6LW4 - chains A and B; structure by X-ray diffraction, 2.70 A resolution.

# Chain A
Name: Uncharacterized protein Lpg2148
Organism: Legionella pneumophila subsp. pneumophila (strain Philadelphia 1 / ATCC 33152 / DSM 7513)
UniProtKB: Q5ZTL3 (Q5ZTL3_LEGPH); residues 13-395 here = UniProt positions 13-395
Sequence (383 residues; numbered 13 to 395; the number before each row is that of its first residue):
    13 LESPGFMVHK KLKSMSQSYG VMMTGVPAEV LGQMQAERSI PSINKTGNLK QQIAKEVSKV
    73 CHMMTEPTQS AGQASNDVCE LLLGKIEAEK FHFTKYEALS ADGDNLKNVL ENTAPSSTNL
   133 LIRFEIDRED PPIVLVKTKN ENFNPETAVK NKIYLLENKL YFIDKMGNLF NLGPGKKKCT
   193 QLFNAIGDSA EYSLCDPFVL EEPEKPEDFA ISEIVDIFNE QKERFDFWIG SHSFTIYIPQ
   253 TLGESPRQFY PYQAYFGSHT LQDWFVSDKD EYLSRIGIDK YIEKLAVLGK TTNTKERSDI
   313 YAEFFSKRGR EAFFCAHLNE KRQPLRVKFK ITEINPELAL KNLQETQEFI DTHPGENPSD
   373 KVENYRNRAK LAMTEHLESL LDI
Construct notes: engineered mutation Ala83 (Cys in Q5ZTL3)

# Chain B
Name: Uncharacterized protein Lpg2149
Organism: Legionella pneumophila subsp. pneumophila (strain Philadelphia 1 / ATCC 33152 / DSM 7513)
UniProtKB: Q5ZTL2 (Q5ZTL2_LEGPH); numbering as in UniProt (aligned over 11-114)
Sequence (106 residues; each row starts with the number of its first residue):
     9 HMFFKDYQKK NVMRLLQDSL EKIINEWLKT DDESHTKLKS LQELSEMDIN ATSFAEHSPL
    69 PDFVTRLWLD PHKALDAMDK NISKNEIRKL IKETAREIEL VFTHQK
Construct notes: expression tag (9-10)

# Interface between chain A and chain B
Contacting residue pairs (51; chain A residue first):
  Met35(A) - Tyr15(B)  hydrogen bond (backbone-side chain)
  Thr36(A) - Tyr15(B)
  Thr36(A) - Asn19(B)  hydrogen bond (backbone-side chain)
  Gly37(A) - Phe12(B)
  Gly37(A) - Gln16(B)  hydrogen bond (backbone-side chain)
  Val38(A) - Asn19(B)
  Val38(A) - Leu23(B)  hydrophobic
  Pro39(A) - Gln16(B)
  Glu41(A) - Ala85(B)
  Val42(A) - Val20(B)  hydrophobic
  Val42(A) - Ala85(B)
  Leu43(A) - Leu23(B)  hydrophobic
  Gln45(A) - Leu83(B)
  Gln45(A) - Asp84(B)  hydrogen bond
  Gln45(A) - Ala85(B)  hydrogen bond (side chain-backbone)
  Met46(A) - Leu23(B)  hydrophobic
  Met46(A) - Leu24(B)
  Met46(A) - Leu83(B)  hydrophobic
  Glu49(A) - Ile31(B)
  Glu49(A) - Phe71(B)
  Glu49(A) - Arg74(B)  salt bridge
  Arg50(A) - Ser27(B)  hydrogen bond
  Arg50(A) - Lys30(B)  hydrogen bond (backbone-side chain)
  Arg50(A) - Ile31(B)
  Gln85(A) - Arg22(B)
  Asn88(A) - Lys18(B)
  Asp89(A) - Tyr15(B)
  Asp89(A) - Lys18(B)  salt bridge
  Asp89(A) - Asn19(B)
  Glu92(A) - Phe11(B)
  Glu92(A) - Tyr15(B)
  Glu92(A) - Lys18(B)  salt bridge
  Leu93(A) - Phe11(B)  hydrophobic
  Leu93(A) - Tyr15(B)
  Lys97(A) - Asp14(B)  salt bridge
  Thr159(A) - Gln113(B)  hydrogen bond (backbone-side chain)
  Ala160(A) - Gln113(B)
  Val161(A) - His112(B)
  Val161(A) - Gln113(B)
  Lys162(A) - Gln113(B)  hydrogen bond
  Asn354(A) - Phe11(B)
  Glu357(A) - His9(B)
  Glu357(A) - Met10(B)
  Glu357(A) - Phe11(B)  hydrogen bond (side chain-backbone)
  Glu357(A) - Phe12(B)
  Thr358(A) - Phe11(B)
  Thr358(A) - Phe12(B)
  Phe361(A) - Phe12(B)  hydrophobic
  Phe361(A) - Gln16(B)
  His388(A) - Ala82(B)
  Leu392(A) - Arg74(B)
Other interface residues (no listed pair), chain A (30 interface residues in all): Pro53, Gly96
Other interface residues (no listed pair), chain B (26 interface residues in all): Asp26, Met86

# In short
30 residues of chain A and 26 residues of chain B are in contact, with 10 hydrogen bonds and 4 salt bridges.
Polar contacts include Glu49(A)-Arg74(B), Asp89(A)-Lys18(B) and Glu92(A)-Lys18(B).
Here chain A is Uncharacterized protein Lpg2148 and chain B is Uncharacterized protein Lpg2149, both from
Legionella pneumophila subsp. pneumophila (strain Philadelphia 1 / ATCC 33152 / DSM 7513). Entry 6LW4
(Structure of Lpg2148/Lpg2149 complex) was determined by X-ray diffraction.
